Entry 7URH (X-ray diffraction, 1.47 A resolution); this record covers chains G and I of the 6 polymer chains in the assembly.

== Chain G (and I) ==
Name: Ferritin
Source organism: Caenorhabditis elegans
Notes: EC 1.16.3.1; chain I of this document is another copy of the same molecule, construct and numbering; everything in this record applies to it too
UniProt: Q9TYS3 (Q9TYS3_CAEEL); residue numbers follow UniProt; this construct covers 2-169
Amino-acid sequence (168 residues; numbered 2 to 169; the number before each row is that of its first residue):
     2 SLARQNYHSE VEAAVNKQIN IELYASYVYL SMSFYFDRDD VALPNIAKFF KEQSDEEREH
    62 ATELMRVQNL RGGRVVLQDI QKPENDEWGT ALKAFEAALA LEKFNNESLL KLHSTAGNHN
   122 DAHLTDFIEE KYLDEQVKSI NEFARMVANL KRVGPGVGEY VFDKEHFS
Bound ions: Fe ion: Glu-23, Glu-58, His-61, Asn-106

== Interface between chain G and chain I ==
Residue-residue contacts - 25 pairs, chain G then chain I:
  Asn-142(G) / Asp-40(I)
  Ala-145(G) / Asp-40(I)
  Arg-146(G) / Asp-38(I)  salt bridge
  Arg-146(G) / Asp-40(I)
  Arg-146(G) / Ala-43(I)
  Ala-149(G) / Asp-40(I)
  Asn-150(G) / Ala-43(I)  hydrogen bond (side chain-backbone)
  Asn-150(G) / Tyr-161(I)
  Arg-153(G) / Val-42(I)  hydrogen bond (side chain-backbone)
  Arg-153(G) / Ala-43(I)
  Arg-153(G) / Leu-44(I)
  Arg-153(G) / Gly-157(I)
  Arg-153(G) / Val-158(I)
  Arg-153(G) / Glu-160(I)  salt bridge
  Arg-153(G) / Tyr-161(I)
  Val-154(G) / Val-158(I)
  Val-154(G) / Tyr-161(I)  hydrophobic
  Gly-159(G) / Val-158(I)
  Val-162(G) / Tyr-161(I)  hydrophobic
  Phe-163(G) / Tyr-161(I)
  Glu-166(G) / Tyr-161(I)
  Glu-166(G) / Lys-165(I)  salt bridge
  Glu-166(G) / Glu-166(I)
  His-167(G) / Tyr-161(I)
  Ser-169(G) / Lys-165(I)
Also at the interface, not in a pair above, chain I (14 interface residues in all): Asp-41, Pro-45, Val-162

== In short ==
13 residues of chain G face 14 of chain I across their interface, with 2 hydrogen bonds and 3 salt bridges.
Polar contacts include Arg-146(G)/Asp-38(I), Arg-153(G)/Glu-160(I) and Glu-166(G)/Lys-165(I). Glu-23(G),
Glu-58(G), His-61(G) and Asn-106(G) coordinate a Fe ion ion.
Both chains are Ferritin (Caenorhabditis elegans). Entry 7URH (Crystal structure of Ferritin 2 from
Caenorhabditis elegans, FTN-2) was determined by X-ray diffraction, deposited together with 7USN.
